PDB entry 9GEN | electron microscopy, 3.76 A resolution | chains G and I of the 11 polymer chains in the assembly

# Chain G
Molecule: Histone H2A type 1
Source organism: Xenopus laevis
Reference sequence: P06897 (H2A1_XENLA); residues 10-120 here correspond to UniProt positions 11-121 (UniProt number = residue number + 1)
Sequence (111 residues; each row starts with the number of its first residue):
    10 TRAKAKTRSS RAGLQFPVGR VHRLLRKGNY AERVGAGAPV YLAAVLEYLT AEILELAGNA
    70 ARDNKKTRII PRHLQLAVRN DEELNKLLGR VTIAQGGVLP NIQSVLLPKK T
Unresolved in the structure: 10, 118-120
Sequence notes: conflict Arg99 (Gly100 in P06897)
Curated features (UniProtKB/Swiss-Prot):
  - modified residue: Lys36 (N6-(2-hydroxyisobutyryl)lysine), Lys74 (N6-(2-hydroxyisobutyryl)lysine), Lys75 (N6-(2-hydroxyisobutyryl)lysine), Lys95 (N6-(2-hydroxyisobutyryl)lysine), Gln104 (N5-methylglutamine), Lys118 (N6-(2-hydroxyisobutyryl)lysine)
  - cross-link (Glycyl lysine isopeptide (Lys-Gly)): Lys13 (interchain with G-Cter in ubiquitin), Lys15 (interchain with G-Cter in ubiquitin), Lys119 (interchain with G-Cter in ubiquitin)

# Chain I
Molecule: Widom-601 DNA
Sequence (147 nucleotides; numbered -73 to 73; the number before each row is that of its first residue; numbers below 1 keep their minus sign (DA-73 is residue -73)):
   -73 ATCGGATGTA TATATCTGAC ACGTGCCTGG AGACTAGGGA GTAATCCCCT TGGCGGTTAA
   -13 AACGCGGGGG ACAGCGCGTA CGTGCGTTTA AGCGGTGCTA GAGCTGTCTA CGACCAATTG
    47 AGCGGCCTCG GCACCGGGAT TCTCGAT
Unresolved in the structure: -73, 73

# Chain G / chain I interface
Contacting residue pairs (16):
  Arg11(G) with DA43(I), hydrogen bond to the base; DT44(I), hydrogen bond to the sugar
  Arg29(G) with DG48(I), sugar contact; DC49(I), salt bridge to the phosphate
  Arg42(G) with DG38(I), hydrogen bond to the sugar; DA39(I), phosphate contact
  Val43(G) with DG38(I), sugar contact; DA39(I), hydrogen bond to the phosphate
  Gly44(G) with DG38(I), sugar contact
  Ala45(G) with DG38(I), hydrogen bond to the phosphate
  Lys75(G) with DC58(I), phosphate contact; DA59(I), salt bridge to the phosphate
  Thr76(G) with DG57(I), phosphate contact; DC58(I), hydrogen bond to the phosphate
  Arg77(G) with DG57(I), hydrogen bond to the sugar; DC58(I), phosphate contact
Also at the interface, not in a pair above, chain G (15 interface residues in all): Lys13, Ala14, Thr16, His31, Arg35, Glu41
Also at the interface, not in a pair above, chain I (11 interface residues in all): DG46, DA47

# Overview
15 residues of chain G face 11 of chain I across their interface; the contacts include 7 hydrogen bonds and 2
salt bridges. Polar pairs include Arg11(G)-DA43(I), Arg11(G)-DT44(I) and Arg42(G)-DG38(I).
Chain G is Histone H2A type 1 (Xenopus laevis) and chain I is Widom-601 DNA; the structure, Recombinant
Myeloperoxidase bound to nucleosome core particle, was determined by electron microscopy (same publication as
9GEO, 9GEP, 9GEQ, 9GER, 9IHD, 9IHE and 9IHF).
